1TQC - chains A and B of the 3 polymer chains in the assembly; structure by X-ray diffraction, 2.80 A resolution.

Chain A:
Name: prion protein
Source organism: Ovis aries
Notes: fragment: ARR variant, residues 127-228
UniProtKB: P23907 (PRIO_SHEEP); residues 127-228 here = UniProt positions 127-228
Chain sequence (102 residues; each row starts with the number of its first residue):
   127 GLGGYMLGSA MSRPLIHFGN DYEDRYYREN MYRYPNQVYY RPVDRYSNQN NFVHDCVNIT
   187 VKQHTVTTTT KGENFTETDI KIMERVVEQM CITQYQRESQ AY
Disulfide bonds: Cys182-Cys217
Swiss-Prot annotation at these positions:
  - glycosylation (N-linked (GlcNAc...) asparagine): Asn184 (complex), Asn200 (complex)
  - natural variant: Ala136 (A136T; A136V: In scrapie), Arg171 (R171H: In scrapie; R171K; R171Q: Linked to susceptibility to scrapie)
What the authors report for this chain:
  - conformationally variable residues (side-chain flip): Arg167

Chain B:
Name: VRQ14 Fab Heavy chain
Source organism: Mus musculus
Notes: fragment: VRQ14 Fab fragment; antibody fragment or engineered binder
Chain sequence (212 residues; row label = number of the first residue in the row; note: 15 numbers in that range are skipped by the numbering (no residue carries them; nothing is unmodelled there); a row labelled like 82A-82C holds insertion residues (82A, then the next letters in order)):
     1 QIQLVQSGPE LKKPGETVKI SCKASGYTFT NYGMNLVKQA PGKGFEWMGW IN
   52A T
    53 FTGEPTYADD FKGRFVFSLD TSASTAYLQI
82A-82C NNL
    83 KNEDTATYFF TRGT
   101 DYWGQGTTLT VSSAKTTAPS VYPLAPVCGD TTGSSVTLGC LVKGYFPEPV TL
   154 TW
   160 NSGSLSSG
   169 VHTFPAVLQS
   181 DLYTLSSSVT VTSS
   196 TWP
   200 SQSIT
   206 CNVAHPASST KVDKKIEP
Disulfide bonds: Cys140-Cys206

How chain A and chain B interact:
Pairs across the interface (24):
  Gly127(A) - Phe53(B)
  Leu128(A) - Thr54(B)
  Ile185(A) - Phe53(B)
  Lys188(A) - Thr30(B)  hydrogen bond (side chain-backbone)
  Lys188(A) - Asn31(B)  hydrogen bond
  Lys188(A) - Phe53(B)
  Gln189(A) - Asn52(B)  hydrogen bond
  Gln189(A) - Phe53(B)
  Thr191(A) - Asn31(B)  hydrogen bond (side chain-backbone)
  Val192(A) - Thr30(B)
  Val192(A) - Asn31(B)  hydrogen bond (backbone-backbone)
  Val192(A) - Tyr32(B)
  Val192(A) - Gly33(B)  hydrogen bond (backbone-backbone)
  Val192(A) - Asn52(B)
  Thr193(A) - Trp50(B)
  Thr193(A) - Asn52(B)
  Thr195(A) - Tyr32(B)
  Thr195(A) - Gly33(B)  hydrogen bond (side chain-backbone)
  Thr195(A) - Gly95(B)
  Thr195(A) - Thr96(B)  hydrogen bond (backbone-backbone)
  Thr196(A) - Gly33(B)
  Thr196(A) - Asn35(B)  hydrogen bond (backbone-side chain)
  Thr196(A) - Trp50(B)
  Gly198(A) - Thr96(B)
Also at the interface, not in a pair above, chain A (12 interface residues in all): Lys197
Also at the interface, not in a pair above, chain B (13 interface residues in all): Met34, Thr52A

Summary:
12 residues of chain A face 13 of chain B across their interface; the contacts include 9 hydrogen bonds. Polar
contacts include Lys188(A)-Thr30(B), Lys188(A)-Asn31(B) and Gln189(A)-Asn52(B). The paper reports
conformational variability at Arg167(A).
Chain A is prion protein (Ovis aries) and chain B is VRQ14 Fab Heavy chain (Mus musculus); the structure,
Ovine recombinant PrP(114-234), ARR variant in complex with the VRQ14 Fab fragment (IgG2a), was determined by
X-ray diffraction (same publication as 1TQB).
